PDB entry 7KJK | electron microscopy, 3.60 A resolution | chains F5 and E7 of the 42 polymer chains in the assembly

# Chain F5
Protein: Tail terminator protein
Organism: Vibrio phage XM1
Sequence (161 residues; each row starts with the number of its first residue):
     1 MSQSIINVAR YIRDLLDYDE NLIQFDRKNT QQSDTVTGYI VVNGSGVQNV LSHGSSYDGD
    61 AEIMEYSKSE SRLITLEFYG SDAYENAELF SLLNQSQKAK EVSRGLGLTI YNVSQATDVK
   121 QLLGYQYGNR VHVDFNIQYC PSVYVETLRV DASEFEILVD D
Not modelled in the structure: 1, 161

# Chain E7
Protein: Tail tube protein
Organism: Vibrio phage XM1
Sequence (143 residues; numbered 1 to 143; the number before each row is that of its first residue):
     1 MSVIVYRNNQ STLTLNGYTF QHLYQGAALV LTPVNAKTAR TNSINGGVSI SGRVDGGVHT
    61 LAIMVQKHSP DDKFLNDAKN SQEPVVFDGS MKRAYTESGT LKKATTTLET GSITTQPTKT
   121 DNNQDPDDSR TYVIEFRNSV ETF
Not modelled in the structure: 1

# Chain F5 / chain E7 interface
Pairs across the interface (25; chain F5 residue first):
  Leu-51(F5) / Tyr-24(E7)
  Leu-51(F5) / Gln-25(E7)  hydrogen bond (backbone-backbone)
  Ser-52(F5) / Leu-23(E7)
  Ser-52(F5) / Tyr-24(E7)
  Ser-52(F5) / Gln-25(E7)
  Ser-52(F5) / Gln-66(E7)
  His-53(F5) / Gln-21(E7)
  Gly-54(F5) / Gln-21(E7)
  Gly-54(F5) / His-22(E7)
  Ser-55(F5) / Gln-21(E7)  hydrogen bond (backbone-backbone)
  Ser-55(F5) / His-22(E7)  hydrogen bond (backbone-side chain)
  Ser-56(F5) / His-22(E7)  hydrogen bond
  Ser-69(F5) / Gln-66(E7)
  Ser-71(F5) / Pro-126(E7)
  Tyr-111(F5) / Asn-122(E7)
  Tyr-111(F5) / Asn-123(E7)
  Tyr-111(F5) / Asp-125(E7)
  Tyr-111(F5) / Pro-126(E7)
  Asn-112(F5) / Asn-123(E7)
  Ser-114(F5) / Gln-124(E7)  hydrogen bond
  Asn-136(F5) / Gln-124(E7)  hydrogen bond (side chain-backbone)
  Asn-136(F5) / Asp-125(E7)  hydrogen bond
  Asn-136(F5) / Pro-126(E7)
  Gln-138(F5) / Pro-126(E7)
  Gln-138(F5) / Asp-128(E7)
Interface residues without a listed pair, chain F5 (14 interface residues in all): Val-50
Interface residues without a listed pair, chain E7 (14 interface residues in all): Pro-70, Asp-127

# Overview
The chain F5/chain E7 interface involves 14 residues from each chain, with 7 hydrogen bonds. Polar contacts
include Ser-55(F5)/His-22(E7), Ser-56(F5)/His-22(E7) and Ser-114(F5)/Gln-124(E7).
Chain F5 is Tail terminator protein and chain E7 is Tail tube protein, both from Vibrio phage XM1; the
structure, The Neck region of Phage XM1 (6-fold symmetry), was determined by electron microscopy, deposited
together with 7KMX, 7KLN and 7KH1.
